5VQZ - chains A and B; structure by X-ray diffraction, 2.23 A resolution.

[Chain A]
Protein: Reverse transcriptase/ribonuclease H
Source organism: Human immunodeficiency virus type 1 group M subtype B (isolate BH10)
Notes: EC 2.7.7.49, 2.7.7.7, 3.1.26.13
Reference sequence: P03366 (POL_HV1B1); residues 1-555 here correspond to UniProt positions 600-1154 (UniProt number = residue number + 599)
Chain sequence (557 residues; numbered -1 to 555; the number before each row is that of its first residue; numbers below 1 keep their minus sign (Met-1 is residue -1)):
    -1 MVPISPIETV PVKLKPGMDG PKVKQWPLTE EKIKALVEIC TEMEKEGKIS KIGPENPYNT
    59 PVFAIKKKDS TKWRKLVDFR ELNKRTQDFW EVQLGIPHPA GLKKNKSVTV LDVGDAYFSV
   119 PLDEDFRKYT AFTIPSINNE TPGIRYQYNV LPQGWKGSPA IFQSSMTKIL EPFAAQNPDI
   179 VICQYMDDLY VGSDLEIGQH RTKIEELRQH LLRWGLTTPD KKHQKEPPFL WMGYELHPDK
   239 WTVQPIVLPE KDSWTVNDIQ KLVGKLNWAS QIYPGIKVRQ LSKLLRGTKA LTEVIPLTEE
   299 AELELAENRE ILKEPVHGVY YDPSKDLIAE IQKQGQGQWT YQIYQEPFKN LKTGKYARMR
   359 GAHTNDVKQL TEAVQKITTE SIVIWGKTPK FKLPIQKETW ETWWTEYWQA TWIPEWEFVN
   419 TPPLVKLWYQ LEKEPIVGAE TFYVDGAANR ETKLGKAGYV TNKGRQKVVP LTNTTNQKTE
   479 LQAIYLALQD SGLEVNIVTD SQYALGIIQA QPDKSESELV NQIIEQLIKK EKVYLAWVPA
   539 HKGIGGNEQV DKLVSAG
Unresolved in the structure: 64-70, 553-555
Glycans and other covalent adducts: 2-chloro-N- (9HY) linked to Cys181
Sequence notes: expression tag (-1 to 0); engineered mutation Asn103 (Lys702 in P03366), Ala172 (Lys771 in P03366), Ala173 (Lys772 in P03366), Cys181 (Tyr780 in P03366), Ser280 (Cys879 in P03366)
Ligand contacts: 2-chloro-N- (9HY; N-(6-cyano-3-{2-[2-(2,4-dioxo-3,4-dihydropyrimidin-1(2H)-yl)ethoxy]phenoxy}-4-methylnaphthalen-1-yl)-N-methylacetamide): Pro95, Leu100, Lys101, Lys102, Asn103, Val106, Val179, Tyr183, Tyr188, Gly190, Phe227, Leu228, Trp229, Leu234, His235, Pro236, Tyr318
Swiss-Prot annotation at these positions:
  - region: Phe227 to His235 (RT 'primer grip')
  - motif: Trp398 to Trp414 (Tryptophan repeat motif)
  - binding site (Mg(2+)): Asp110, Asp185, Asp186, Asp443, Glu478, Asp498, Asp549
  - site: Trp401 (Essential for RT p66/p51 heterodimerization), Trp414 (Essential for RT p66/p51 heterodimerization), Phe440, Tyr441 (Cleavage)

[Chain B]
Protein: p51 RT
Source organism: Human immunodeficiency virus type 1 group M subtype B (isolate BH10)
Reference sequence: P03366 (POL_HV1B1); residues 1-428 here correspond to UniProt positions 600-1027 (UniProt number = residue number + 599)
Chain sequence (428 residues; row label = number of the first residue in the row):
     1 PISPIETVPV KLKPGMDGPK VKQWPLTEEK IKALVEICTE MEKEGKISKI GPENPYNTPV
    61 FAIKKKDSTK WRKLVDFREL NKRTQDFWEV QLGIPHPAGL KKKKSVTVLD VGDAYFSVPL
   121 DEDFRKYTAF TIPSINNETP GIRYQYNVLP QGWKGSPAIF QSSMTKILEP FKKQNPDIVI
   181 YQYMDDLYVG SDLEIGQHRT KIEELRQHLL RWGLTTPDKK HQKEPPFLWM GYELHPDKWT
   241 VQPIVLPEKD SWTVNDIQKL VGKLNWASQI YPGIKVRQLS KLLRGTKALT EVIPLTEEAE
   301 LELAENREIL KEPVHGVYYD PSKDLIAEIQ KQGQGQWTYQ IYQEPFKNLK TGKYARMRGA
   361 HTNDVKQLTE AVQKITTESI VIWGKTPKFK LPIQKETWET WWTEYWQATW IPEWEFVNTP
   421 PLVKLWYQ
Unresolved in the structure: 1-4, 89-92, 213-231
Sequence notes: engineered mutation Ser280 (Cys879 in P03366)
Swiss-Prot annotation at these positions:
  - region: Phe227 to His235 (RT 'primer grip')
  - motif: Trp398 to Trp414 (Tryptophan repeat motif)
  - binding site (Mg(2+)): Asp110, Asp185, Asp186
  - site (Essential for RT p66/p51 heterodimerization): Trp401, Trp414

[Interface between chain A and chain B]
Contacting residue pairs (110; chain A residue first):
  Val8(A) - Glu53(B)
  Pro9(A) - Glu53(B)
  Gln85(A) - Glu53(B)  hydrogen bond (side chain-backbone)
  Asp86(A) - Lys20(B)  salt bridge
  Asp86(A) - Pro55(B)
  Phe87(A) - Pro52(B)
  Phe87(A) - Glu53(B)
  Trp88(A) - Pro52(B)  hydrogen bond (backbone-backbone)
  Trp88(A) - Asn54(B)
  Trp88(A) - Pro55(B)
  Trp88(A) - Tyr56(B)
  Trp88(A) - Asn57(B)
  Trp88(A) - Thr131(B)
  Trp88(A) - Pro140(B)  hydrogen bond (side chain-backbone)
  Trp88(A) - Arg143(B)
  Glu89(A) - Pro140(B)
  Val90(A) - Pro140(B)
  Leu92(A) - Asn137(B)
  Leu92(A) - Pro140(B)
  Gly93(A) - Asn137(B)
  Pro95(A) - Asn136(B)
  Pro95(A) - Asn137(B)
  His96(A) - Asn136(B)  hydrogen bond (backbone-side chain)
  Gly99(A) - Asn136(B)
  Ala158(A) - Pro52(B)
  Ile159(A) - Pro52(B)  hydrophobic
  Gln161(A) - Pro140(B)
  Ser162(A) - Pro52(B)
  Gln373(A) - Thr397(B)
  Gln373(A) - Thr400(B)
  Gln373(A) - Trp401(B)  hydrogen bond
  Thr376(A) - Trp401(B)
  Ile380(A) - Pro25(B)  hydrophobic
  Ile380(A) - Leu26(B)
  Ile380(A) - Thr27(B)
  Val381(A) - Pro25(B)  hydrophobic
  Val381(A) - Ile135(B)
  Val381(A) - Asn136(B)  hydrogen bond (backbone-backbone)
  Ile382(A) - Ile135(B)
  Ile382(A) - Asn136(B)
  Trp383(A) - Ile135(B)
  Gly384(A) - Thr27(B)
  Gly384(A) - Glu28(B)  hydrogen bond (backbone-backbone)
  Gly384(A) - Ile135(B)
  Trp402(A) - Lys331(B)  hydrogen bond (backbone-side chain)
  Trp402(A) - His361(B)
  Trp402(A) - Asp364(B)
  Tyr405(A) - Lys331(B)  hydrogen bond (backbone-side chain)
  Trp406(A) - Lys331(B)
  Trp406(A) - Pro392(B)  hydrophobic
  Trp406(A) - Val417(B)
  Trp406(A) - Asn418(B)
  Trp406(A) - Thr419(B)
  Trp406(A) - Pro420(B)
  Trp406(A) - Pro421(B)
  Gln407(A) - Lys331(B)  hydrogen bond (backbone-side chain)
  Gln407(A) - Asp364(B)
  Gln407(A) - Pro392(B)
  Gln407(A) - Ile393(B)
  Gln407(A) - Gln394(B)  hydrogen bond
  Gln407(A) - Val417(B)  hydrogen bond (side chain-backbone)
  Ala408(A) - Trp337(B)  hydrophobic
  Ala408(A) - Asp364(B)
  Ala408(A) - Pro392(B)  hydrogen bond (backbone-backbone)
  Ala408(A) - Ile393(B)
  Thr409(A) - Asp364(B)
  Trp410(A) - Thr362(B)
  Trp410(A) - Asn363(B)
  Trp410(A) - Val365(B)  hydrophobic
  Trp410(A) - Trp401(B)
  Trp410(A) - Tyr405(B)
  Pro412(A) - Trp401(B)  hydrophobic
  Pro433(A) - Asn255(B)
  Pro433(A) - Leu289(B)  hydrophobic
  Pro433(A) - Thr290(B)
  Val435(A) - Thr290(B)
  Thr439(A) - Lys287(B)
  Thr439(A) - Ala288(B)
  Thr439(A) - Leu289(B)  hydrogen bond (side chain-backbone)
  Tyr441(A) - Val254(B)
  Tyr441(A) - Gln258(B)
  Tyr441(A) - Thr286(B)
  Tyr441(A) - Lys287(B)  hydrogen bond (side chain-backbone)
  Val458(A) - Thr286(B)
  Thr459(A) - Thr286(B)  hydrogen bond (backbone-side chain)
  Asn460(A) - Thr286(B)
  Asn460(A) - Lys287(B)
  Asn460(A) - Ala288(B)
  Asn494(A) - Leu289(B)
  Val496(A) - Gln258(B)
  Val496(A) - Leu289(B)  hydrophobic
  Leu503(A) - Leu422(B)  hydrophobic
  Gly504(A) - Pro420(B)
  Tyr532(A) - Asn255(B)  hydrogen bond
  Tyr532(A) - Leu289(B)  hydrophobic
  Trp535(A) - Leu422(B)  hydrophobic
  Trp535(A) - Trp426(B)  hydrophobic
  Val536(A) - Gln258(B)
  Pro537(A) - Gly262(B)
  Pro537(A) - Asn265(B)
  Lys540(A) - Asn265(B)
  Lys540(A) - Val276(B)
  Lys540(A) - Ser280(B)  hydrogen bond (backbone-side chain)
  Gly541(A) - Ser280(B)
  Ile542(A) - Leu283(B)  hydrophobic
  Gly543(A) - Leu283(B)  hydrogen bond (backbone-backbone)
  Gly543(A) - Arg284(B)
  Gly543(A) - Gly285(B)
  Gly544(A) - Gly285(B)  hydrogen bond (backbone-backbone)
  Gly544(A) - Thr286(B)
Other interface residues (no listed pair), chain A (64 interface residues in all): Ile94, Leu100, Glu169, Met357, Thr369, Thr377, Thr386, Ile434, Gln500, Gln507, Ala508, Ala534
Other interface residues (no listed pair), chain B (58 interface residues in all): Lys49, Glu138, Val261, Leu368, Glu396

[Summary]
Chain A and chain B form an interface of 64 and 58 residues respectively, with 20 hydrogen bonds and 1 salt
bridge. Polar pairs include Asp86(A)-Lys20(B), Gln85(A)-Glu53(B) and Trp88(A)-Pro140(B). 2-chloro-N- is
covalently linked to Cys181(A).
Chain A is Reverse transcriptase/ribonuclease H and chain B is p51 RT, both from Human immunodeficiency virus
type 1 group M subtype B (isolate BH10); the structure, Crystal Structure of HIV-1 Reverse Transcriptase
(K103N, Y181C) Variant in Complex with
2-chloro-N-(6-cyano-3-(2-(2-(2,4-dioxo-3,4-dihydropyrimidin-1(2H)-yl)ethoxy)phenoxy)-4-methylnaphthalen-1-yl)-N-methylacetamide
(JLJ686), a Non-nucleoside ..., was determined by X-ray diffraction together with 5VQQ, 5VQR, 5VQS, 5VQT,
5VQU, 5VQV and 3 further entries from the same study.
